PDB entry 4BOO | electron microscopy, 42.00 A resolution (very low resolution: no residue pairs are listed; an interface is given only as per-side residue counts) | chains B and C of the 5 polymer chains in the assembly

== Chain B ==
Protein: Acetylcholine receptor beta subunit
Organism: Torpedo marmorata
UniProtKB: Q6S3I0 (Q6S3I0_TORMA); residues -23 to 469 here correspond to UniProt positions 1-493 (UniProt number = residue number + 24)
Amino-acid sequence (493 residues; each row starts with the number of its first residue; numbers below 1 keep their minus sign (Met-23 is residue -23)):
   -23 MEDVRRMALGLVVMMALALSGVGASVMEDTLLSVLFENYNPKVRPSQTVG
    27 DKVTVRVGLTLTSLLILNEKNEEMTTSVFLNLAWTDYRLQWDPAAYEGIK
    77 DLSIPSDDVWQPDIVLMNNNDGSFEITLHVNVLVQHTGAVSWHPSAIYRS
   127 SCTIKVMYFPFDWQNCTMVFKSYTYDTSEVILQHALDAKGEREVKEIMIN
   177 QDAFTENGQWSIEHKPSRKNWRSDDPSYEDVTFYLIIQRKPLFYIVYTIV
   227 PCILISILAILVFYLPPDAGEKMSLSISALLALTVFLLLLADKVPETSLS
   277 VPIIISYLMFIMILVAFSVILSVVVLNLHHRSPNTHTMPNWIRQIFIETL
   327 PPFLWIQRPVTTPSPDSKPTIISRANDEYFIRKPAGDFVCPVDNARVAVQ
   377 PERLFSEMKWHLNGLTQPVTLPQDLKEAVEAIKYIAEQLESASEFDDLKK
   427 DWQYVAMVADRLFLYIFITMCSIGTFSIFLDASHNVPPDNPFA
Disordered / not traced: -23 to 0, 165-173, 313-402
Disulfides: Cys128-Cys142

== Chain C ==
Protein: Acetylcholine receptor delta subunit
Organism: Torpedo marmorata
UniProtKB: Q6S3H8 (Q6S3H8_TORMA); residues -20 to 501 here correspond to UniProt positions 1-522 (UniProt number = residue number + 21)
Amino-acid sequence (522 residues; row label = number of the first residue in the row; numbers below 1 keep their minus sign (Met-20 is residue -20)):
   -20 MGNIHFVYLLISCLYYSGCSGVNEEERLINDLLIVNKYNKHVRPVKHNNE
    30 VVNIALSLTLSNLISLKETDETLTTNVWMDHAWYDHRLTWNASEYSDISI
    80 LRLRPELIWIPDIVLQNNNDGQYNVAYFCNVLVRPNGYVTWLPPAIFRSS
   130 CPINVLYFPFDWQNCSLKFTALNYNANEISMDLMTDTIDGKDYPIEWIII
   180 DPEAFTENGEWEIIHKPAKKNIYGDKFPNGTNYQDVTFYLIIRRKPLFYV
   230 INFITPCVLISFLAALAFYLPAESGEKMSTAICVLLAQAVFLLLTSQRLP
   280 ETALAVPLIGKYLMFIMSLVTGVVVNCGIVLNFHFRTPSTHVLSTRVKQI
   330 FLEKLPRILHMSRVDEIEQPDWQNDLKLRRSSSVGYISKAQEYFNIKSRS
   380 ELMFEKQSERHGLVPRVTPRIGFGNNNENIAASDQLHDEIKSGIDSTNYI
   430 VKQIKEKNAYDEEVGNWNLVGQTIDRLSMFIITPVMVLGTIFIFVMGNFN
   480 RPPAKPFEGDPFDYSSDHPRCA
Disordered / not traced: -20 to 0, 163-177, 321-420, 486-501
Disulfides: Cys130-Cys144

== Interface between chain B and chain C ==
At this resolution (42 A) residue pairs are not listed: 41 residues of chain B and 40 of chain C lie at the interface.

== Summary ==
Chain B and chain C form an interface of 41 and 40 residues respectively.
Chain B is Acetylcholine receptor beta subunit and chain C is Acetylcholine receptor delta subunit, both from
Torpedo marmorata; the structure, The structure and super-organization of acetylcholine receptor-rapsyn
complexes class C, was determined by electron microscopy together with 4BOG, 4BOI, 4BON, 4BOR and 4BOT from
the same study.
